PDB entry 5L1Z | X-ray diffraction, 5.90 A resolution (low resolution: residue-level contacts below are approximate; hydrogen-bond / salt-bridge calls are withheld) | chains B and D of the 5 polymer chains in the assembly

[Chain B]
Molecule: Cyclin-T1
From: Homo sapiens
Reference sequence: O60563 (CCNT1_HUMAN); residues 1-264 here = UniProt positions 1-264
Sequence (264 residues; row label = number of the first residue in the row):
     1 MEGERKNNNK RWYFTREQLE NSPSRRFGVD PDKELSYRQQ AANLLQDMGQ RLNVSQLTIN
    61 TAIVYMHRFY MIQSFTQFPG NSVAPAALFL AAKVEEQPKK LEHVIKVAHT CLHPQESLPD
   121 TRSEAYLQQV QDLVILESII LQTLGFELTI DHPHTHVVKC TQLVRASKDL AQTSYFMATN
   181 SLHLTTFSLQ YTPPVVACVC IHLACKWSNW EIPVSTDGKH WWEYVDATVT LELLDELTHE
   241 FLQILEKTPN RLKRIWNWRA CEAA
Unresolved in the structure: 1-6, 262-264
Ion coordination: Zn2+: Cys261 (shared with Cys25(D), Cys27(D), Cys30(D) of chain D)
UniProt features mapped onto this chain:
  - motif: Lys253 to Ala264 (Nuclear localization signal, and interaction with Tat-TAR RNA)
  - site: Cys261 (Essential for interacting with HIV-1 Tat)
  - modified residue: Ser117 (Phosphoserine)
What the authors report for this chain:
  - Zn2+ coordination: Cys261
  - binding site for the 23-nt RNA strand: Arg259 to Cys261

[Chain D]
Molecule: Protein Tat
From: Human immunodeficiency virus type 1 group M subtype B (isolate BH10)
Reference sequence: P69697 (TAT_HV1B1), isoform P69697-2; residue numbers follow UniProt; this construct covers 1-57
Sequence (58 residues; numbered 0 to 57; the number before each row is that of its first residue; numbering starts at 0):
     0 XMEPVDPRLE PWKHPGSQPK TACTNCYCKK CCFHCQVCFI TKALGISYGR KKRRQRRR
Unresolved in the structure: 50-57
Modified residues: ACE (acetyl group) at position 0
Construct notes: acetylation (0)
Ion coordination: Zn2+ site 1: Cys22, Cys34, Cys37; Zn2+ site 2: Cys25, Cys27, Cys30 (shared with Cys261(B) of chain B)
UniProt features mapped onto this chain:
  - region: Met1 to Asn24 (Interaction with human CREBBP), Cys22 to Cys37 (Cysteine-rich), Phe38 to Gly48 (Core), Arg49 to Arg57 (Interaction with the host capping enzyme RNGTT)
  - motif: Arg49 to Arg57 (Nuclear localization signal, RNA-binding (TAR), and protein transduction)
  - binding site (Zn(2+)): Cys22, Cys25, Cys27, Cys30, His33, Cys34, Cys37
  - site: Trp11 (Essential for Tat translocation through the endosomal membrane)
  - modified residue: Lys28 (N6-acetyllysine), Lys50 (N6-acetyllysine), Lys51 (N6-acetyllysine), Arg52 (Asymmetric dimethylarginine), Arg53 (Asymmetric dimethylarginine)
What the authors report for this chain:
  - binding site for the 23-nt RNA strand: Asn24 to Lys29

[How chain B and chain D interact]
Pairs across the interface (75; chain B residue first):
  Gln39(B) with Ile45(D)
  Gln40(B) with Ser46(D); Tyr47(D)
  Asn43(B) with Val36(D); Thr40(D); Ile45(D); Ser46(D)
  Leu44(B) with Tyr47(D)
  Gln46(B) with Gln35(D); Val36(D)
  Asp47(B) with Val36(D); Tyr47(D)
  Gly49(B) with Ser16(D)
  Gln50(B) with Ser16(D); Gln17(D); Pro18(D); Cys34(D); Val36(D)
  Asn53(B) with Gly15(D); Gln17(D)
  Val54(B) with Gly15(D); Ser16(D)
  Ser55(B) with His13(D); Pro14(D)
  Gln56(B) with ACE_0(D)
  Leu57(B) with His13(D)
  Ile59(B) with Ser16(D)
  Asn81(B) with Tyr47(D)
  Glu95(B) with Pro10(D); Trp11(D)
  Glu96(B) with Pro10(D); Trp11(D)
  Gln97(B) with Pro10(D); His13(D)
  Cys111(B) with Tyr47(D)
  Leu112(B) with Arg49(D)
  Thr155(B) with Pro6(D)
  Val158(B) with Val4(D); Pro6(D)
  Ala171(B) with Pro3(D)
  Gln172(B) with Met1(D); Glu2(D); Pro3(D)
  Tyr175(B) with ACE_0(D); Glu2(D); Pro3(D); Val4(D)
  Phe176(B) with ACE_0(D); Met1(D); Phe38(D)
  Thr179(B) with ACE_0(D); Gln35(D)
  Asn180(B) with Gln35(D); Phe38(D)
  His183(B) with Gln35(D)
  Leu184(B) with Leu43(D); Ile45(D)
  Thr248(B) with Leu43(D)
  Pro249(B) with Leu43(D)
  Asn250(B) with Lys41(D); Ala42(D); Leu43(D); Gly44(D)
  Arg251(B) with Tyr26(D); Lys41(D); Ala42(D)
  Leu252(B) with Ala42(D); Leu43(D)
  Ile255(B) with Lys28(D); Cys31(D)
  Trp256(B) with Lys28(D)
  Asn257(B) with Lys28(D)
  Ala260(B) with Cys25(D); Cys27(D)
  Cys261(B) with Cys25(D)
Interface residues without a listed pair, chain B (47 interface residues in all): Arg51, Pro114, His154, Lys159, Gln162, Trp207, Arg259
Interface residues without a listed pair, chain D (36 interface residues in all): Asp5, Arg7, Phe32, Ile39
From the paper, about this interface:
  - specific contacts: Leu44(B)-Tyr47(D), Asp47(B)-Tyr47(D), Cys111(B)-Tyr47(D)

[In short]
Chain B and chain D form an interface of 47 and 36 residues respectively. The paper describes contacts between
Leu44(B) and Tyr47(D), Asp47(B) and Tyr47(D) and Cys111(B) and Tyr47(D). UniProt lists 7 Zn2+-binding residues
on chain D. From the paper: a binding site for the 23-nt RNA strand at Arg259(B) and Asn24(D); Zn2+
coordination by Cys261(B).
Here chain B is Cyclin-T1 (Homo sapiens) and chain D is Protein Tat (Human immunodeficiency virus type 1 group
M subtype B (isolate BH10)). Entry 5L1Z (TAR complex with HIV-1 Tat-AFF4-P-TEFb) was determined by X-ray
diffraction.
